PDB entry 7JQQ | electron microscopy, 4.10 A resolution (low resolution: residue-level contacts below are approximate; hydrogen-bond / salt-bridge calls are withheld) | chains E and F of the 12 polymer chains in the assembly

Chain E:
Name: DNA packaging protein
Source organism: Bacillus phage phi29
Notes: EC 3.6.4.-
UniProt: P11014 (PKG16_BPPH2); residues 1-332 here = UniProt positions 1-332
Sequence (332 residues; numbered 1 to 332; the number before each row is that of its first residue):
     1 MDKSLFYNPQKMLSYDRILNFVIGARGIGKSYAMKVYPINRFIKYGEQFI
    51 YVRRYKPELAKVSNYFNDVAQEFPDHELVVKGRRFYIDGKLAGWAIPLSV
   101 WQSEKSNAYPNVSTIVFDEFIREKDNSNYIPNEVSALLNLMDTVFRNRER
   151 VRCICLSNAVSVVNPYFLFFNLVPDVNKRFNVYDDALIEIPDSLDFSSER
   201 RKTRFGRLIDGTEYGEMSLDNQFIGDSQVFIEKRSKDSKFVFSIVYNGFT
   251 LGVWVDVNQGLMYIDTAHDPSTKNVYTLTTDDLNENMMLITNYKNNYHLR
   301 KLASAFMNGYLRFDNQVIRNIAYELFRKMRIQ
Not modelled in the structure: 1-3, 331-332
UniProt features mapped onto this chain:
  - binding site (ATP): Gly-24 to Ser-31
  - mutagenesis: Asp-118 (D118E: Complete loss of DNA packaging activity), Glu-119 (E119D: Complete loss of DNA packaging activity), Arg-122 (R122A: Complete loss of DNA packaging. No effect on ATPase activity), Lys-124 (K124A: 2.5 fold reduced DNA packaging. No effect on ATPase activity), Arg-146 (R146A/K: Complete loss of DNA packaging), Arg-327 (R327Q: Decreased packaging), Lys-328 (K328N: Complete loss of packaging), Arg-330 (R330Q: Decreased packaging)
From the paper describing this entry:
  - binding site for the 60-nt DNA strand (chain F): Lys-56
  - binding site for ATP-gamma-S: Lys-105, Arg-146
  - catalytic residues: Lys-105, Asn-158, Gln-222 (proposed by the authors, not directly observed)

Chain F:
Molecule: 60-nt DNA strand
Source organism: Bacillus virus phi29
Sequence (60 nucleotides; numbered 1 to 60; the number before each row is that of its first residue):
     1 GTCAGTCAGTCAGTCAGTCAGTCAGTCAGTCAGTCAGTCAGTCAGTCAGT
    51 CAGTCAGTCA

How chain E and chain F interact:
Contacting residue pairs (8):
  Tyr-55(E) / DG49(F)
  Tyr-55(E) / DT50(F)
  Lys-56(E) / DT50(F)
  Ser-99(E) / DT50(F)
  Val-100(E) / DT50(F)
  Asp-125(E) / DA48(F)
  Asn-126(E) / DA48(F)
  Asn-128(E) / DG49(F)
Interface residues without a listed pair, chain F (4 interface residues in all): DC47

Summary:
7 residues of chain E and 4 residues of chain F are in contact. UniProt lists 8 ATP-binding residues and 8
mutagenesis sites on chain E. From the paper: catalytic residues Lys-105(E), Asn-158(E) and Gln-222(E); a
binding site for ATP-gamma-S at Lys-105(E) and Arg-146(E).
Here chain E is DNA packaging protein (Bacillus phage phi29) and chain F is a 60-nt DNA strand (Bacillus virus
phi29). Entry 7JQQ (The bacteriophage Phi-29 viral genome packaging motor assembly) was determined by electron
microscopy.
